PDB entry 4N86 | X-ray diffraction, 2.00 A resolution | chains A and B

Chain A (and B):
Name: Transthyretin
Organism: Homo sapiens
Notes: chain B of this document is another copy of the same molecule, construct and numbering; everything in this record applies to it too
UniProt: P02766 (TTHY_HUMAN); residues -19 to 127 here correspond to UniProt positions 1-147 (UniProt number = residue number + 20)
Amino-acid sequence (159 residues; each row starts with the number of its first residue; numbers below 1 keep their minus sign (Met-31 is residue -31)):
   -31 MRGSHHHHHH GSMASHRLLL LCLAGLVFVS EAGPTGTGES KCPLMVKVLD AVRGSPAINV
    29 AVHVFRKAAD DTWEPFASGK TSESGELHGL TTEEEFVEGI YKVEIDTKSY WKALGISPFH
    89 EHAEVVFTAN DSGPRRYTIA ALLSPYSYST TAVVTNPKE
Not modelled in the structure: -31 to 9, 125-127
Sequence notes: expression tag (-31 to -20)
Ion coordination: Ca2+: Glu66, Asp99
Residues lining bound ligands: glabridin (GBJ; 4-[(3R)-8,8-dimethyl-3,4-dihydro-2H,8H-pyrano[2,3-f]chromen-3-yl]benzene-1,3-diol): Lys15, Leu17, Glu54, Thr106, Ala108, Ala109, Leu110, Ser117, Thr119
Swiss-Prot annotation at these positions:
  - binding site (L-thyroxine): Lys15, Glu54, Ser117
  - modified residue: Cys10 (Sulfocysteine), Glu42 (4-carboxyglutamate), Ser52 (Phosphoserine)
  - glycosylation: Asn98 (N-linked (GlcNAc...) asparagine)

How chain A and chain B interact:
Contacting residue pairs (43; chain A residue first):
  Phe87(A) with Phe95(B); Thr96(B); Tyr105(B), hydrophobic; Ile107(B), hydrophobic; Ala120(B), hydrophobic
  His88(A) with Val93(B); Val94(B); Thr118(B)
  Glu89(A) with Val94(B), hydrogen bond (backbone-backbone); Thr96(B), hydrogen bond
  His90(A) with Val94(B)
  Glu92(A) with Glu92(B); Val94(B); Tyr116(B), hydrogen bond (backbone-side chain)
  Val93(A) with Phe87(B), hydrophobic; His88(B)
  Val94(A) with His88(B); Glu89(B), hydrogen bond (backbone-backbone); His90(B)
  Phe95(A) with Phe87(B), hydrophobic
  Thr96(A) with Glu89(B), hydrogen bond
  Tyr105(A) with Phe87(B), hydrophobic
  Ile107(A) with Phe87(B), hydrophobic
  Tyr114(A) with Thr119(B), hydrogen bond (backbone-side chain); Ala120(B), hydrogen bond (backbone-backbone); Val122(B), hydrophobic
  Ser115(A) with Thr118(B), hydrogen bond (side chain-backbone); Thr119(B)
  Tyr116(A) with Glu92(B), hydrogen bond (side chain-backbone); Tyr116(B), hydrogen bond; Ser117(B); Thr118(B), hydrogen bond (backbone-backbone)
  Ser117(A) with Tyr116(B); Ser117(B)
  Thr118(A) with His88(B); Ser115(B), hydrogen bond (backbone-side chain); Tyr116(B), hydrogen bond (backbone-backbone)
  Thr119(A) with Tyr114(B), hydrogen bond (side chain-backbone); Ser115(B)
  Ala120(A) with Phe87(B), hydrophobic; Tyr114(B), hydrogen bond (backbone-backbone)
  Val122(A) with Phe87(B), hydrophobic; Tyr114(B), hydrophobic
Other interface residues (no listed pair), chain A (20 interface residues in all): Ile68
Other interface residues (no listed pair), chain B (20 interface residues in all): Ile68

In short:
Chain A and chain B each contribute 20 residues to their interface, with 15 hydrogen bonds. Among the polar
pairs are Glu89(A)-Thr96(B), Glu92(A)-Tyr116(B) and Tyr114(A)-Thr119(B). Bound to chain A: glabridin. Glu66(A)
and Asp99(A) coordinate Ca2+. Curated annotation (UniProt) lists 3 L-thyroxine-binding residues on chain A.
Chain A and chain B are both Transthyretin (Homo sapiens); the structure, Crystal structure of human
transthyretin complexed with glabridin, was determined by X-ray diffraction, deposited together with 4N85 and
4N87.
